Entry 6FWS (X-ray diffraction, 2.50 A resolution); this record covers chains A and B of the 4 polymer chains in the assembly.

[Chain A (and B)]
Protein: ATP-dependent DNA helicase DinG
Source organism: Escherichia coli
Notes: chain B of this document is another copy of the same molecule, construct and numbering; everything in this record applies to it too
UniProt: A0A2H4TNL0 (A0A2H4TNL0_ECOLX); residues 1-716 here correspond to UniProt positions 46-761 (UniProt number = residue number + 45)
Chain sequence (716 residues; each row starts with the number of its first residue; note: 1 number in that range is skipped by the numbering (no residue carries it; nothing is unmodelled there)):
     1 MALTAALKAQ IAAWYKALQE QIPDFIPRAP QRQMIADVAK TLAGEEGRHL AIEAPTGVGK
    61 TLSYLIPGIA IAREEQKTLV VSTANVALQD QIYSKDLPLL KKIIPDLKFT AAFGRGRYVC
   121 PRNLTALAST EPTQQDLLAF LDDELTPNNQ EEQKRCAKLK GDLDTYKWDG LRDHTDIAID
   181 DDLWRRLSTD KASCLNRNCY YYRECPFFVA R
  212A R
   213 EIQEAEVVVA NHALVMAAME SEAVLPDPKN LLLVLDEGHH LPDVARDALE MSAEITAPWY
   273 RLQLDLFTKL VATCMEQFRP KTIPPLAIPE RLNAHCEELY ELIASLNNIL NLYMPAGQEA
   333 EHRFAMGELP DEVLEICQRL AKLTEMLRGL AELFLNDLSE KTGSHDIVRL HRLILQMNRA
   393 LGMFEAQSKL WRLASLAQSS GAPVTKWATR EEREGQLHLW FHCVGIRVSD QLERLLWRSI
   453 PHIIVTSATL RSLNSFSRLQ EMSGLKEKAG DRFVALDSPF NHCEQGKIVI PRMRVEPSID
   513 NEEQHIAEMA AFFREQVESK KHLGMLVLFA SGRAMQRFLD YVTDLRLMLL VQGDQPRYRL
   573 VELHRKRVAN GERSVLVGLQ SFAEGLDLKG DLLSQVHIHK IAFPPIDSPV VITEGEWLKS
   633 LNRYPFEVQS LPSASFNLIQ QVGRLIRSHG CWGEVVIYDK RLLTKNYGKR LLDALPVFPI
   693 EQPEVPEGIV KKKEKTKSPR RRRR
Disordered / not traced: 190-203, 375-377, 704-716 (chain B: 1, 190-204, 374-377, 704-716)
Small-molecule neighbours:
  - ADP / beryllium trifluoride: Ile22, Asp24, Phe25, Ile26, Arg28, Gln31, Pro55, Thr56, Gly57, Val58, Gly59, Lys60, Thr61, Leu62, Lys95, Asp96, Glu249, Ala460, Gly597, Asp599, Lys601, Gln652, Arg656, Arg659
  - 4Fe-4S cluster (SF4): Arg115, Cys120, Pro121, Arg122, Thr189, Cys205
From the paper describing this entry:
  - mutagenesis - R117A, R211A: decreased binding to ssDNA
  - mutagenesis - R117A, R211A: decreased catalytic activity (Helicase activity)

[Interface between chain A and chain B]
Pairs across the interface - 22 pairs, chain A then chain B:
  Met1(A) with Lys241(B); Arg450(B)
  Ala2(A) with Lys241(B); Arg450(B), hydrogen bond (backbone-side chain)
  Thr4(A) with Arg450(B)
  Ala5(A) with Lys480(B)
  Glu75(A) with Arg446(B), salt bridge
  Asp239(A) with Lys354(B), salt bridge
  Lys354(A) with Glu302(B), salt bridge
  Glu357(A) with Ile300(B); Glu302(B); Arg303(B), salt bridge
  Met358(A) with Glu302(B)
  Arg360(A) with Arg303(B)
  Ser400(A) with Arg303(B)
  Arg404(A) with Ile300(B); Arg303(B)
  Ser412(A) with Lys293(B)
  Gly413(A) with Lys293(B)
  Asp442(A) with Lys293(B), salt bridge; Thr294(B), hydrogen bond
  Arg446(A) with Pro297(B)
Also at the interface, not in a pair above, chain A (22 interface residues in all): Leu3, Ala43, Glu45, Glu74, Glu364, Arg450
Also at the interface, not in a pair above, chain B (15 interface residues in all): Pro301, Ala306, Leu365, Ala481

[Summary]
22 residues of chain A face 15 of chain B across their interface, with 2 hydrogen bonds and 5 salt bridges.
Polar contacts include Glu75(A)-Arg446(B), Asp239(A)-Lys354(B) and Lys354(A)-Glu302(B). From the paper: R117A
and R211A of chain A reduce binding to ssDNA; R117A and R211A of chain A reduce catalytic activity (Helicase
activity).
Both chains are ATP-dependent DNA helicase DinG (Escherichia coli). Entry 6FWS (Structure of DinG in complex
with ssDNA and ADPBeF) was determined by X-ray diffraction together with 6FWR from the same study.
